3JSP - chains A and D of the 4 polymer chains in the assembly; structure by X-ray diffraction, 2.90 A resolution.

# Chain A
Name: LexA repressor
Source organism: Escherichia coli K-12
Notes: EC 3.4.21.88
UniProt: P0A7C2 (LEXA_ECOLI); numbering as in UniProt (aligned over 1-202)
Chain sequence (202 residues; each row starts with the number of its first residue):
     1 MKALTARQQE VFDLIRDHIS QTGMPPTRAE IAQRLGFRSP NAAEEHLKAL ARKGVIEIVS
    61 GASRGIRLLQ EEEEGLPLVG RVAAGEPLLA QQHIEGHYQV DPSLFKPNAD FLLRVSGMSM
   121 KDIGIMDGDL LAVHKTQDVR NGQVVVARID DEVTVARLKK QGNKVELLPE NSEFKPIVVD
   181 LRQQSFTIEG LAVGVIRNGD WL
Not modelled in the structure: 1, 71-74, 200-202
Sequence notes: engineered mutation Ala-156 (Lys in P0A7C2)
UniProt features mapped onto this chain:
  - DNA-binding region: Arg-28 to Lys-48 (H-T-H motif)
  - active site: Ser-119 (For autocatalytic cleavage activity)
  - site: Ala-84, Gly-85 (Cleavage)
From the paper describing this entry:
  - mutagenesis - K156A: abolished catalytic activity (citing earlier work)
  - specificity-determining residues: Glu-45 (citing earlier work)

# Chain D
Molecule: 22-nt DNA strand
Sequence (22 nucleotides; each row starts with the number of its first residue):
     1 TATACTGTAT GCGCATACAG TA

# Interface between chain A and chain D
Residue-residue contacts (18; chain A residue first):
  Thr-27(A) with DC14(D), phosphate contact; DA15(D), phosphate contact
  Arg-28(A) with DA15(D), salt bridge to the phosphate; DT16(D), salt bridge to the phosphate
  Asn-41(A) with DC18(D), hydrogen bond to the base; DA19(D), base contact
  Glu-44(A) with DA15(D), sugar contact; DT16(D), base contact
  Lys-48(A) with DA17(D), salt bridge to the phosphate
  Ile-58(A) with DT16(D), phosphate contact
  Ser-60(A) with DT16(D), phosphate contact
  Gly-61(A) with DA15(D), phosphate contact; DT16(D), hydrogen bond to the phosphate
  Ala-62(A) with DA15(D), sugar contact
  Ser-63(A) with DC14(D), phosphate contact; DA15(D), sugar contact
  Arg-64(A) with DC14(D), salt bridge to the phosphate; DA15(D), hydrogen bond to the phosphate
Interface residues without a listed pair, chain A (15 interface residues in all): Pro-26, Pro-40, Val-59, Gly-65

# Overview
The interface between chain A and chain D involves 15 residues on one side and 6 on the other, with 3 hydrogen
bonds and 4 salt bridges. Polar pairs include Asn-41(A)/DC18(D), Gly-61(A)/DT16(D) and Arg-64(A)/DA15(D). The
paper reports that K156A of chain A abolishes catalytic activity; the specificity determinant Glu-45(A).
Here chain A is LexA repressor (Escherichia coli K-12) and chain D is a 22-nt DNA strand. Entry 3JSP (Classic
Protein With a New Twist: crystal structure of a LexA repressor DNA complex) was determined by X-ray
diffraction, deposited together with 3JSO and 3K3R.
